8YQT - chains B and H of the 9 polymer chains in the assembly; structure by electron microscopy, 2.56 A resolution.

== Chain B ==
Name: DNA-directed RNA polymerase subunit beta
Organism: African swine fever virus
Notes: EC 2.7.7.6
UniProt: A0A2X0RU95 (A0A2X0RU95_ASF); residues 1-1242 here = UniProt positions 1-1242
Amino-acid sequence (1242 residues; row label = number of the first residue in the row):
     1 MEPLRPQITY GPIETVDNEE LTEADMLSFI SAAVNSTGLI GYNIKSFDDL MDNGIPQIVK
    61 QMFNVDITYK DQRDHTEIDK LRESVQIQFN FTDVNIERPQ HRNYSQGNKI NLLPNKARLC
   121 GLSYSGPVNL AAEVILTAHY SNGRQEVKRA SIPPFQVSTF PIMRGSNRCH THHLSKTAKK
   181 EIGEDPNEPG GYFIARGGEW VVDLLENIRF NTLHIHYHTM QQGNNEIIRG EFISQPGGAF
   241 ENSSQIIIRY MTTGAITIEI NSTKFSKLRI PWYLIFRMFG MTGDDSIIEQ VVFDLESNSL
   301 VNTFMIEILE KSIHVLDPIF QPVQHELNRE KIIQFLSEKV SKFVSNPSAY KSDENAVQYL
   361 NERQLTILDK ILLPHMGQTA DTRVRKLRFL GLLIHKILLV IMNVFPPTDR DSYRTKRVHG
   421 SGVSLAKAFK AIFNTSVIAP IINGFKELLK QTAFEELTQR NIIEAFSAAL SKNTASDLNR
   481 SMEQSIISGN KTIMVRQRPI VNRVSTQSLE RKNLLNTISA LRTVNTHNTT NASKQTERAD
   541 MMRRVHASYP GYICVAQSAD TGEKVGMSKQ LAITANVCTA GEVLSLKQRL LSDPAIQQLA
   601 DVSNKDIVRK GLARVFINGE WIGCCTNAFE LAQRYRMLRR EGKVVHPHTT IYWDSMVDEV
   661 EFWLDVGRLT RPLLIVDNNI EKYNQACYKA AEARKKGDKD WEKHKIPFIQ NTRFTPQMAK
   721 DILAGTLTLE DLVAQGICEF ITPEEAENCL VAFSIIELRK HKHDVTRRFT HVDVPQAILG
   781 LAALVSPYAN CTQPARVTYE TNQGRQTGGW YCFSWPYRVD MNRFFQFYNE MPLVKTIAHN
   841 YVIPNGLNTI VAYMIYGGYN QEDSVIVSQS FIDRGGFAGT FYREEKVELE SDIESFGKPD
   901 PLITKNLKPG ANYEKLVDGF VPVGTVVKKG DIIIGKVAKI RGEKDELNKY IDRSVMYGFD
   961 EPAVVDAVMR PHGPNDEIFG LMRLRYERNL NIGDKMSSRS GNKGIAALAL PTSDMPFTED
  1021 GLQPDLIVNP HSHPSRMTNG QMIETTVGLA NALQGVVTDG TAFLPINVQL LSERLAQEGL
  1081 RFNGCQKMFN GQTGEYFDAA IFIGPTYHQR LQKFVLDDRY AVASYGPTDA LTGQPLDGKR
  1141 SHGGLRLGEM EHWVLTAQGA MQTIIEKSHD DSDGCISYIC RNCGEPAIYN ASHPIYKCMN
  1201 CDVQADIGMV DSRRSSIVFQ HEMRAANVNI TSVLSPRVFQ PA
Unresolved in the structure: 1-3, 219-224, 490-503, 528-534, 941-948
Metal / ion sites: Zn2+: C1180, C1183, C1198, C1201

== Chain H ==
Name: DNA-directed RNA polymerase RPB10 homolog
Organism: African swine fever virus
UniProt: A0A0C5BCR6 (A0A0C5BCR6_ASF); residue numbers follow UniProt; this construct covers 1-80
Amino-acid sequence (80 residues; numbered 1 to 80; the number before each row is that of its first residue):
     1 MLIPVVCFTC GFPIGTYAAI FDKARTEYIK TKMGGTLPQN IPLDASLQIE LKDLITALGI
    61 PMRVCCRTHL ITTLDYRKYY
Metal / ion sites: Zn2+: C7, C10, C65, C66

== Chain B / chain H interface ==
Contacting residue pairs (76):
  A24(B) with A45(H), hydrophobic
  D25(B) with A45(H)
  S31(B) with L43(H)
  K180(B) with Y80(H)
  P186(B) with Y80(H)
  N187(B) with Y79(H), hydrogen bond (side chain-backbone)
  I722(B) with N40(H)
  L723(B) with T36(H); L37(H), hydrogen bond (backbone-backbone); N40(H), hydrogen bond (backbone-side chain); L43(H); D44(H)
  A724(B) with G35(H); L37(H)
  G725(B) with L37(H)
  W810(B) with M1(H), hydrophobic; L74(H), hydrophobic; Y76(H); Y79(H), hydrophobic
  F813(B) with Y76(H), hydrogen bond (backbone-side chain); Y79(H), hydrophobic; Y80(H)
  W815(B) with Y76(H), hydrogen bond
  Y817(B) with Y80(H)
  F827(B) with M1(H), hydrogen bond (backbone-backbone)
  Y828(B) with M1(H); L2(H); F8(H), hydrophobic
  N829(B) with T73(H); L74(H), hydrogen bond (backbone-backbone)
  E830(B) with H69(H), salt bridge; T72(H), hydrogen bond; T73(H), hydrogen bond
  M831(B) with T72(H), hydrogen bond (backbone-backbone); L74(H)
  L833(B) with T68(H); T72(H)
  K835(B) with P42(H), hydrogen bond (side chain-backbone)
  I837(B) with L43(H), hydrophobic
  N840(B) with P42(H); L43(H)
  I843(B) with Y79(H), hydrophobic
  P844(B) with L74(H), hydrophobic
  N848(B) with T68(H); H69(H); T72(H), hydrogen bond
  I850(B) with T9(H); V64(H), hydrophobic; C65(H), hydrophobic
  F871(B) with F8(H)
  R874(B) with V6(H); C7(H); F8(H), hydrogen bond (side chain-backbone); T9(H), hydrogen bond (side chain-backbone); C10(H); G11(H)
  D1020(B) with R63(H)
  G1021(B) with R63(H), hydrogen bond (backbone-side chain)
  Q1023(B) with T9(H)
  D1025(B) with F8(H); T9(H), hydrogen bond
  A1052(B) with V64(H); R67(H); T68(H)
  L1053(B) with K52(H), hydrogen bond (backbone-side chain); M62(H); V64(H), hydrophobic
  Q1054(B) with E50(H), hydrogen bond; K52(H)
  G1055(B) with L51(H), hydrogen bond (backbone-backbone); I71(H)
  V1056(B) with I49(H); E50(H)
  V1057(B) with I71(H), hydrophobic
  E1078(B) with K52(H), salt bridge
  P1105(B) with V64(H)
Also at the interface, not in a pair above, chain B (52 interface residues in all): L27, C812, F825, P832, L847, S870, G875, G876, L1022, L1049, D1059
Also at the interface, not in a pair above, chain H (36 interface residues in all): P4, D75

== In short ==
52 residues of chain B and 36 residues of chain H are in contact; the contacts include 19 hydrogen bonds and 2
salt bridges. Polar pairs include E830(B)-H69(H), E1078(B)-K52(H) and N187(B)-Y79(H). The Zn2+ site is built
by C1180(B), C1183(B), C1198(B) and C1201(B).
Chain B is DNA-directed RNA polymerase subunit beta and chain H is DNA-directed RNA polymerase RPB10 homolog,
both from African swine fever virus; the structure, African swine fever virus RNA Polymerase-M1249L complex2,
was determined by electron microscopy, deposited together with 8YQU, 8YQV, 8YQW, 8YQX, 8YQY and 8YQZ.
